2NTY - chains A and D of the 4 polymer chains in the assembly; structure by X-ray diffraction, 3.10 A resolution.

# Chain A
Protein: Emb|CAB41934.1
Organism: Arabidopsis thaliana
Notes: fragment: residues 76-440 based on the database numbering
UniProtKB: Q9LV40 (Q9LV40_ARATH); residues 1-365 here correspond to UniProt positions 76-440 (UniProt number = residue number + 75)
Chain sequence (365 residues; numbered 1 to 365; the number before each row is that of its first residue):
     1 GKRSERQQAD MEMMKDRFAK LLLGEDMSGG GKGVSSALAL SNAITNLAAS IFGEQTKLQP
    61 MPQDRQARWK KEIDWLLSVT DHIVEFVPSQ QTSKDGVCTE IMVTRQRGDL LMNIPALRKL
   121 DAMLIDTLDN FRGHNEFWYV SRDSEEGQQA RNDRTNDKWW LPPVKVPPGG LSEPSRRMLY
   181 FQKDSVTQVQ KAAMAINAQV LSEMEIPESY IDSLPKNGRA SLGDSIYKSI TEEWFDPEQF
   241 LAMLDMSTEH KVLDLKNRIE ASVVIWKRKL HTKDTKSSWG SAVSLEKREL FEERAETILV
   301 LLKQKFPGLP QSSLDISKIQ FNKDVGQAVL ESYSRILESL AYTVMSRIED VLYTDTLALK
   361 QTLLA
Disordered / not traced: 1-9, 151-153, 269-287, 364-365

# Chain D
Protein: Rac-like GTP-binding protein ARAC5
Organism: Arabidopsis thaliana
UniProtKB: Q38937 (RAC5_ARATH); numbering as in UniProt (aligned over 1-180)
Chain sequence (180 residues; each row starts with the number of its first residue):
     1 MSASRFIKCV TVGDGAVGKT CMLISYTSNT FPTDYVPTVF DNFSANVVVD GNTVNLGLWD
    61 TAGQEDYNRL RPLSYRGADV FILAFSLISK ASYENVAKKW IPELRHYAPG VPIILVGTKL
   121 DLRDDKQFFI DHPGAVPITT NQGEELKKLI GSPIYIECSS KTQQNVKAVF DAAIKVVLQP
Disordered / not traced: 1-4, 34-36, 180
Ligand contacts: GDP (guanosine-5'-diphosphate): D14, G15, A16, V17, G18, K19, T20, C21, F31, A62, K119, D121, L122, S159, S160, K161
UniProt features mapped onto this chain:
  - motif: Y35 to F43 (Effector region)
  - binding site (GTP): A16 to C21, K119 to D121, S159 to K161

# Interface between chain A and chain D
Contacting residue pairs (12):
  F86(A) - Y26(D)
  F86(A) - A45(D)  hydrophobic
  F86(A) - N46(D)
  F86(A) - V47(D)  hydrophobic
  P88(A) - K167(D)
  Q91(A) - Q163(D)
  T99(A) - Q163(D)
  E100(A) - K167(D)
  I101(A) - N29(D)
  M102(A) - Y26(D)  hydrophobic
  M102(A) - N29(D)  hydrogen bond (backbone-side chain)
  M102(A) - K167(D)
Also at the interface, not in a pair above, chain A (8 interface residues in all): V103
Also at the interface, not in a pair above, chain D (11 interface residues in all): T27, F43, Q164, D171

# Overview
8 residues of chain A face 11 of chain D across their interface; the contacts include 1 hydrogen bond. Its one
hydrogen-bonded contact is M102(A)-N29(D). Bound to chain D: GDP. From UniProt: 12 GTP-binding residues on
chain D.
Here chain A is Emb|CAB41934.1 and chain D is Rac-like GTP-binding protein ARAC5, both from Arabidopsis
thaliana. Entry 2NTY (Rop4-GDP-PRONE8) was determined by X-ray diffraction.
